Entry 8QYK (electron microscopy, 2.07 A resolution); this record covers chains F and G of the 7 polymer chains in the assembly.

Chain F (and G):
Protein: Membrane protein
Organism: Escherichia coli
Notes: chain G of this document is another copy of the same molecule, construct and numbering; everything in this record applies to it too
Reference sequence: A0A0V7WZP0 (A0A0V7WZP0_ECOLX); residue numbers follow UniProt; this construct covers 1-246
Amino-acid sequence (246 residues; numbered 1 to 246; the number before each row is that of its first residue):
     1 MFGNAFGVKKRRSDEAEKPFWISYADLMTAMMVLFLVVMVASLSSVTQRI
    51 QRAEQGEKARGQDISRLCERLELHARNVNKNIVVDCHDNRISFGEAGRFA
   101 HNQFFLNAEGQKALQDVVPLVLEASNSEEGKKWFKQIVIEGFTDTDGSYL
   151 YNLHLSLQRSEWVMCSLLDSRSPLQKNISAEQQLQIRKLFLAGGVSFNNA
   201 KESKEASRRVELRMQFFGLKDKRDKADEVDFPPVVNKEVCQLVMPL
Disulfides: Cys-68/Cys-86, Cys-165/Cys-240
Reported in the primary citation:
  - mutagenesis - D26N: abolished localization to ZorD
  - mutagenesis - Y151A/N152A/L155A/R159A: decreased stability

Interface between chain F and chain G:
Residue-residue contacts - 97 pairs, chain F then chain G:
  Met-1(F) / Met-1(G)
  Met-1(F) / Phe-2(G)  hydrophobic
  Met-1(F) / Gly-3(G)
  Phe-2(F) / Met-1(G)
  Gly-3(F) / Met-1(G)  hydrogen bond (backbone-backbone)
  Gly-3(F) / Phe-2(G)
  Gly-3(F) / Gly-3(G)  hydrogen bond (backbone-backbone)
  Asn-4(F) / Met-1(G)
  Ala-5(F) / Met-1(G)
  Ala-5(F) / Gly-3(G)
  Arg-11(F) / Arg-12(G)  hydrogen bond (backbone-side chain)
  Arg-12(F) / Glu-15(G)  salt bridge
  Glu-15(F) / Glu-15(G)
  Glu-17(F) / Lys-18(G)
  Lys-18(F) / Asp-14(G)  salt bridge
  Lys-18(F) / Glu-15(G)
  Lys-18(F) / Glu-17(G)
  Trp-21(F) / Glu-17(G)
  Trp-21(F) / Ile-22(G)  hydrophobic
  Trp-21(F) / Ala-25(G)  hydrophobic
  Ile-22(F) / Trp-21(G)
  Tyr-24(F) / Ala-25(G)  hydrophobic
  Tyr-24(F) / Thr-29(G)
  Ala-25(F) / Trp-21(G)  hydrophobic
  Ala-25(F) / Tyr-24(G)  hydrophobic
  Ala-25(F) / Ala-25(G)
  Met-28(F) / Met-28(G)
  Met-28(F) / Thr-29(G)
  Met-28(F) / Met-32(G)  hydrophobic
  Thr-29(F) / Tyr-24(G)  hydrogen bond
  Thr-29(F) / Met-28(G)  hydrogen bond
  Met-31(F) / Met-32(G)  hydrophobic
  Met-32(F) / Met-28(G)  hydrophobic
  Met-32(F) / Met-31(G)  hydrophobic
  Met-32(F) / Met-32(G)
  Met-32(F) / Phe-35(G)  hydrophobic
  Phe-35(F) / Met-32(G)  hydrophobic
  Phe-35(F) / Leu-36(G)  hydrophobic
  Leu-36(F) / Phe-35(G)  hydrophobic
  Val-38(F) / Met-39(G)  hydrophobic
  Met-39(F) / Phe-35(G)
  Met-39(F) / Val-38(G)  hydrophobic
  Met-39(F) / Met-39(G)  hydrophobic
  Leu-43(F) / Ser-42(G)
  Val-46(F) / Leu-43(G)  hydrophobic
  Val-46(F) / Thr-47(G)
  Ile-50(F) / Val-46(G)
  Ile-50(F) / Ile-50(G)  hydrophobic
  Thr-145(F) / Phe-231(G)
  Thr-145(F) / Pro-232(G)
  Ser-148(F) / Glu-238(G)  hydrogen bond
  Tyr-149(F) / Met-164(G)  hydrophobic
  Tyr-149(F) / Leu-168(G)  hydrophobic
  Tyr-149(F) / Arg-187(G)
  Tyr-149(F) / Phe-190(G)  hydrogen bond (side chain-backbone)
  Tyr-149(F) / Glu-238(G)  hydrogen bond (backbone-side chain)
  Leu-150(F) / Glu-161(G)
  Leu-150(F) / Cys-165(G)  hydrophobic
  Leu-150(F) / Leu-168(G)
  Leu-150(F) / Glu-238(G)  hydrogen bond (backbone-side chain)
  Tyr-151(F) / Gln-241(G)
  Leu-153(F) / Glu-161(G)
  Leu-153(F) / Met-164(G)  hydrophobic
  Leu-153(F) / Ala-192(G)
  His-154(F) / Glu-161(G)
  His-154(F) / Gln-241(G)
  Leu-157(F) / Leu-157(G)
  Leu-157(F) / Glu-161(G)
  Glu-161(F) / His-154(G)  salt bridge
  Glu-161(F) / Leu-157(G)
  Met-164(F) / Tyr-149(G)
  Met-164(F) / Leu-153(G)  hydrophobic
  Cys-165(F) / Leu-150(G)  hydrophobic
  Arg-187(F) / Tyr-149(G)
  Phe-190(F) / Tyr-149(G)
  Leu-191(F) / Val-195(G)
  Leu-191(F) / Phe-197(G)  hydrophobic
  Ala-192(F) / Gly-194(G)
  Ala-192(F) / Val-195(G)  hydrogen bond (backbone-backbone)
  Gly-193(F) / Gly-193(G)
  Gly-193(F) / Gly-194(G)  hydrogen bond (backbone-backbone)
  Gly-194(F) / Gly-193(G)
  Val-195(F) / Leu-191(G)
  Val-195(F) / Ala-192(G)
  Phe-197(F) / Phe-231(G)  hydrophobic
  Asn-198(F) / Val-229(G)
  Val-229(F) / Thr-145(G)
  Val-229(F) / Phe-197(G)
  Val-229(F) / Asn-198(G)
  Val-229(F) / Asn-199(G)
  Phe-231(F) / Thr-145(G)
  Phe-231(F) / Tyr-149(G)  hydrophobic
  Phe-231(F) / Phe-197(G)  hydrophobic
  Pro-232(F) / Thr-145(G)
  Gln-241(F) / Leu-150(G)
  Gln-241(F) / Tyr-151(G)
  Gln-241(F) / His-154(G)
Interface residues without a listed pair, chain F (55 interface residues in all): Asp-26, Ser-42, Asp-146, Leu-168, Glu-238, Val-239
Interface residues without a listed pair, chain G (56 interface residues in all): Ala-5, Ser-196, Asp-227, Asp-230, Val-239

Overview:
The interface between chain F and chain G involves 55 residues on one side and 56 on the other, with 11
hydrogen bonds and 3 salt bridges. Polar contacts include Arg-12(F)/Glu-15(G), Lys-18(F)/Asp-14(G) and
Glu-161(F)/His-154(G). The paper reports that D26N of chain F abolishes localization to ZorD;
Y151A/N152A/L155A/R159A of chain F reduce stability.
Chain F and chain G are both Membrane protein (Escherichia coli); the structure, Zorya anti-bacteriophage
defense system ZorAB, ZorA delta_359-592, ZorA tail middle deletion, was determined by electron microscopy
(same publication as 8QYD, 8QYH and 8QYY).
